Entry 6UOT (electron microscopy, 3.30 A resolution); this record covers chains D and E of the 48 polymer chains in the assembly.

# Chain D (and E)
Name: Protein PrgH
Source organism: Salmonella enterica subsp. enterica serovar Typhimurium
Notes: chain E of this document is another copy of the same molecule, construct and numbering; everything in this record applies to it too
Reference sequence: P41783 (PRGH_SALTY); residues 1-392 here = UniProt positions 1-392
Amino-acid sequence (392 residues; row label = number of the first residue in the row):
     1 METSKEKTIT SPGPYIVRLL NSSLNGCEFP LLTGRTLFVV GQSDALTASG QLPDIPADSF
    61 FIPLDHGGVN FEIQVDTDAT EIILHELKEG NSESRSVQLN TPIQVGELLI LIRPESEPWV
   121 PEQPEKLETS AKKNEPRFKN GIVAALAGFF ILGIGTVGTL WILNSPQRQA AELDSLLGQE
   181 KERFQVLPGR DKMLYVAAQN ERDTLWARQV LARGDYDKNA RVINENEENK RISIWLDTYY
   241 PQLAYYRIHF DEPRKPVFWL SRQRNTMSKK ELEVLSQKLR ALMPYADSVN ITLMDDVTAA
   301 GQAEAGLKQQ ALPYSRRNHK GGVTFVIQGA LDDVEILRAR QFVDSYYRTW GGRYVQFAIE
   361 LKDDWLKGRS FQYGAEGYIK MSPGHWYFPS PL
Disordered / not traced: 1-170, 365-392

# Chain D / chain E interface
Pairs across the interface (34; chain D residue first):
  Gln179(D) - Leu211(E)
  Gln179(D) - Ala212(E)
  Gln179(D) - Gly214(E)
  Glu182(D) - Met193(E)
  Glu182(D) - Ala220(E)
  Glu182(D) - Arg221(E)
  Arg183(D) - Arg208(E)
  His249(D) - Thr238(E)
  Asp251(D) - Ile234(E)
  Asp251(D) - Thr238(E)  hydrogen bond
  Glu252(D) - Tyr239(E)
  Lys255(D) - Tyr239(E)
  Val257(D) - Tyr239(E)  hydrophobic
  Trp259(D) - Asp237(E)
  Trp259(D) - Thr238(E)
  Met294(D) - Pro241(E)  hydrophobic
  Gln302(D) - Gln242(E)
  Lys308(D) - His319(E)
  Lys308(D) - Thr324(E)
  Gln309(D) - Thr324(E)
  Gln309(D) - Arg353(E)  hydrogen bond (side chain-backbone)
  Gln309(D) - Tyr354(E)  hydrogen bond (side chain-backbone)
  Gln309(D) - Val355(E)
  Gln309(D) - Gln356(E)
  Gln310(D) - Gln356(E)
  Ala311(D) - Val326(E)  hydrophobic
  Asp332(D) - Glu360(E)
  Asp332(D) - Lys362(E)
  Val334(D) - Glu360(E)
  Glu335(D) - Glu360(E)
  Arg338(D) - Ala358(E)
  Arg348(D) - Ile234(E)  hydrogen bond (side chain-backbone)
  Arg348(D) - Asp237(E)  salt bridge
  Thr349(D) - Asp237(E)
Interface residues without a listed pair, chain D (22 interface residues in all): Glu180
Interface residues without a listed pair, chain E (28 interface residues in all): Ser233, Trp235, Arg317, Gly321, Gly322

# Overview
Chain D and chain E form an interface of 22 and 28 residues respectively, with 4 hydrogen bonds and 1 salt
bridge. Among the polar pairs are Arg348(D)-Asp237(E), Asp251(D)-Thr238(E) and Gln309(D)-Arg353(E).
Chain D and chain E are both Protein PrgH (Salmonella enterica subsp. enterica serovar Typhimurium); the
structure, Cryo-EM structure of the PrgHK periplasmic ring from the Salmonella SPI-1 type III secretion needle
complex ..., was determined by electron microscopy, deposited together with 6UOV.
